7UCX - chains B and L of the 3 polymer chains in the assembly; structure by X-ray diffraction, 1.72 A resolution.

== Chain B ==
Molecule: Cyclized CR1 peptide
Amino-acid sequence (19 residues; numbered 1 to 19; the number before each row is that of its first residue):
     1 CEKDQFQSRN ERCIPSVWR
Unresolved in the structure: 15-19
Cystine bridges: Cys1-Cys13

== Chain L ==
Molecule: 11H1 Fab Light chain
Source organism: Homo sapiens
Notes: antibody fragment or engineered binder
Amino-acid sequence (219 residues; numbered 1 to 219; the number before each row is that of its first residue):
     1 DVVMTQTPLS LPVSLGDQAS ISCRSSQSLV YSNGNTYLHW YLQKPGQSPK VLMYKVSNRF
    61 SGVSDRFSGS GSGTDFTLKI SRVEAEDLGV YFCSQSTHVP LTFGAGTKLE LKRTVAAPSV
   121 FIFPPSDEQL KSGTASVVCL LNNFYPREAK VQWKVDNALQ SGNSQESVTE QDSKDSTYSL
   181 SSTLTLSKAD YEKHKVYACE VTHQGLSSPV TKSFNRGEC
Unresolved in the structure: 219
Cystine bridges: Cys23-Cys93, Cys139-Cys199

== Chain B / chain L interface ==
Contacting residue pairs - 13 pairs, chain B then chain L:
  Gln5(B) - Leu101(L)
  Phe6(B) - Val99(L)  hydrophobic
  Phe6(B) - Leu101(L)  hydrophobic
  Arg9(B) - Tyr31(L)
  Arg9(B) - Asn33(L)  hydrogen bond (backbone-side chain)
  Arg9(B) - Tyr37(L)  hydrogen bond (backbone-side chain)
  Arg9(B) - Ser96(L)  hydrogen bond (side chain-backbone)
  Arg9(B) - Thr97(L)  hydrogen bond (side chain-backbone)
  Asn10(B) - Tyr31(L)
  Glu11(B) - Asn33(L)
  Glu11(B) - Asn35(L)  hydrogen bond
  Glu11(B) - Tyr37(L)  hydrogen bond
  Glu11(B) - Lys55(L)  salt bridge
Other interface residues (no listed pair), chain L (10 interface residues in all): His98
Interface features reported in the paper:
  - residue pairs: Tyr41(L)-Gln5(B)
  - epitope / paratope residues, chain L: Tyr41(L)

== Summary ==
5 residues of chain B and 10 residues of chain L are in contact; the contacts include 6 hydrogen bonds and 1
salt bridge. Polar pairs include Glu11(B)-Lys55(L), Arg9(B)-Asn33(L) and Arg9(B)-Tyr37(L). The authors report
a contact between Tyr41(L) and Gln5(B). From the paper: the epitope/paratope residue Tyr41(L).
Here chain B is Cyclized CR1 peptide and chain L is 11H1 Fab Light chain (Homo sapiens). Entry 7UCX (LRP8 11H1
Fab complexed to a cyclized CR1 peptide) was determined by X-ray diffraction.
